PDB entry 3GPT | X-ray diffraction, 2.41 A resolution | chains O and U of the 28 polymer chains in the assembly

Chain O:
Molecule: Proteasome component Y7
Source organism: Saccharomyces cerevisiae
Notes: EC 3.4.25.1
UniProt: P23639 (PSA2_YEAST); the construct lacks a stretch of the UniProt sequence and is renumbered around it, so the offset changes along the chain: 4-102 = UniProt 1-99; 103-147 = UniProt 101-145; 148-200 = UniProt 147-199; 202-209 = UniProt 200-207; 2 more segments
Chain sequence (250 residues; each row starts with the number of its first residue; note: 1 number in that range is skipped by the numbering (no residue carries it; nothing is unmodelled there); a row labelled like 21A-21B holds insertion residues (21A, then the next letters in order)):
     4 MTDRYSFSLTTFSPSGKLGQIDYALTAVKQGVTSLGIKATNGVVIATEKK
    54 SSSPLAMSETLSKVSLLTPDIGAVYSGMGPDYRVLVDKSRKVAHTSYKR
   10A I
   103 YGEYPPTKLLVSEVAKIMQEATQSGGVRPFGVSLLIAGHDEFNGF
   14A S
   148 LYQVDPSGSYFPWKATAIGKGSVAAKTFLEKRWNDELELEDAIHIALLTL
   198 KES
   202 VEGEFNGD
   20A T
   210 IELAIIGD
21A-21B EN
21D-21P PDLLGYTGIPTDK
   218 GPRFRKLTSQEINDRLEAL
UniProt features mapped onto this chain:
  - cross-link: Lys110 (Glycyl lysine isopeptide (Lys-Gly) (interchain with G-Cter in ubiquitin))

Chain U:
Molecule: Proteasome component C7-alpha
Source organism: Saccharomyces cerevisiae
Notes: EC 3.4.25.1; fragment: sequence database residues 10-252
UniProt: P21243 (PSA6_YEAST); the construct lacks a stretch of the UniProt sequence and is renumbered around it, so the offset changes along the chain: 6-34 = UniProt 10-38; 35-143 = UniProt 40-148; 144-179 = UniProt 150-185; 186-218 = UniProt 199-231; 1 more segments
Chain sequence (243 residues; each row starts with the number of its first residue; note: 6 numbers in that range are skipped by the numbering (no residue carries them; nothing is unmodelled there); a row labelled like 17A-17E holds insertion residues (17A, then the next letters in order)):
     6 AGYDRHITIFSPEGRLYQVEYAFKATNQT
   34A N
    35 INSLAVRGKDCTVVISQKKVPDKLLDPTTVSYIFCISRTIGMVVNGPIPD
    85 ARNAALRAKAEAAEFRYKYGYDMPCDVLAKRMANLSQIYTQRAYMRPLGV
   135 ILTFVSVDE
   14A E
   144 LGPSIYKTDPAGYYVGYKATATGPKQQEITTNLENH
17A-17E FKKSK
18A-18D IDHI
   184 N
18G-18H EE
   18M S
   186 WEKVVEFAITHMIDALGTEFSKNDLEVGVATKD
   220 KFFTLSAENIEERLVAIAEQD

How chain O and chain U interact:
Contacting residue pairs (66; chain O residue first):
  Asp6(O) with Arg126(U), salt bridge; Tyr128(U)
  Tyr8(O) with Ile12(U); Ala127(U), hydrophobic; Tyr128(U), hydrophobic
  Leu12(O) with Ile14(U), hydrophobic; Ala127(U), hydrophobic
  Gln23(O) with Ile14(U); Phe15(U), hydrogen bond (side chain-backbone)
  Tyr26(O) with Phe15(U), hydrophobic; Ser16(U); Pro17(U), hydrophobic; Gly19(U)
  Ala27(O) with Phe15(U), hydrophobic
  Thr29(O) with Pro17(U); Glu18(U)
  Ala30(O) with Gly19(U)
  Pro57(O) with Lys161(U), hydrogen bond (backbone-side chain); Glu177(U)
  Leu58(O) with Phe17A(U), hydrophobic; Tyr160(U); Lys161(U), hydrogen bond (backbone-backbone); Ala162(U); Thr173(U)
  Ala59(O) with Gly159(U); Tyr160(U), hydrophobic
  Met60(O) with Val158(U); Gly159(U), hydrogen bond (backbone-backbone); Tyr160(U); Lys161(U)
  Thr63(O) with Tyr149(U); Val158(U); Gly159(U), hydrogen bond (side chain-backbone)
  Leu64(O) with Tyr156(U); Val158(U), hydrophobic
  Met81(O) with Phe15(U), hydrophobic; Leu21(U), hydrophobic
  Pro83(O) with Gln121(U); Ala154(U); Gly155(U); Tyr156(U)
  Asp84(O) with Gln121(U)
  Arg86(O) with Ala117(U), hydrogen bond (side chain-backbone); Asn118(U); Gly155(U), hydrogen bond (side chain-backbone); Tyr157(U)
  Val87(O) with Asn118(U); Gln121(U)
  Asp90(O) with Lys114(U), salt bridge; Asn118(U)
  Ala123(O) with Gln125(U)
  Gly127(O) with Arg126(U)
  Gly128(O) with Gln125(U); Arg126(U); Ala127(U), hydrogen bond (backbone-backbone)
  Val129(O) with Gln125(U); Arg126(U)
  Arg130(O) with Thr13(U); Phe15(U); Leu21(U); Gln121(U); Thr124(U), hydrogen bond (side chain-backbone); Gln125(U), hydrogen bond (backbone-backbone)
  Pro131(O) with Phe15(U)
  Phe132(O) with Gln125(U)
  Gly133(O) with Phe15(U)
Other interface residues (no listed pair), chain O (33 interface residues in all): Met4, Thr5, Gln33, Ser55, Ser56
Other interface residues (no listed pair), chain U (34 interface residues in all): Arg41, Thr163, Leu176

Overview:
33 residues of chain O face 34 of chain U across their interface, with 10 hydrogen bonds and 2 salt bridges.
Polar pairs include Asp6(O)-Arg126(U), Asp90(O)-Lys114(U) and Gln23(O)-Phe15(U).
Chain O is Proteasome component Y7 and chain U is Proteasome component C7-alpha, both from Saccharomyces
cerevisiae; the structure, Crystal structure of the yeast 20S proteasome in complex with Salinosporamide
derivatives: slow substrate ligand, was determined by X-ray diffraction (same publication as 3GPW and 3HYE).
